PDB entry 8OM3 | electron microscopy, 2.87 A resolution | chains I and r of the 35 polymer chains in the assembly

== Chain I ==
Name: 37S ribosomal protein S9, mitochondrial
Organism: Saccharomyces cerevisiae
Reference sequence: P38120 (RT09_YEAST); residue numbers follow UniProt; this construct covers 1-278
Amino-acid sequence (278 residues; numbered 1 to 278; the number before each row is that of its first residue):
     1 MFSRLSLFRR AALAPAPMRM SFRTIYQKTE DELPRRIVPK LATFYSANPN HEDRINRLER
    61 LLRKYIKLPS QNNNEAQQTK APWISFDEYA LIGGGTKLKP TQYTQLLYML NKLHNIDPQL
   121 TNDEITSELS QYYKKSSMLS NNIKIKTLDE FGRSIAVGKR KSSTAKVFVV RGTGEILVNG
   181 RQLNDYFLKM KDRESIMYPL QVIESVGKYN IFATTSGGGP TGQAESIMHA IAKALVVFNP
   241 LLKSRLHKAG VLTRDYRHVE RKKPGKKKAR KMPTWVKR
Not modelled in the structure: 1-32, 264-278

== Chain r ==
Molecule: 15S mitochondrial rRNA
Organism: Saccharomyces cerevisiae
Sequence (1647 nucleotides; numbered 1 to 1649; 2 numbers in that range are skipped by the numbering (no residue carries them; nothing is unmodelled there); the number before each row is that of its first residue):
     1 GUAAAAAAUU UAUAAGAAUA UGAUGUUGGU UCAGAUUAAG CGCUAAAUAA GGACAUGACA
    61 CAUGCGAAUC AUACGUUUAU UAUUGAUAAG AUAAUAAAUA UGUGGUGUAA ACGUGAGUAA
   121 UUUUAUUAGG AAUUAAUGAA CUAUAGAAUA AGCUAAAUAC UUAAUAUAUU AUUAUAUAAA
   181 AAUAAUUUAU AUAAUAAAAA GGAUAUAUAU AUAAUAUAUA UUUAUCUAUA GUCAAGCCAA
   241 UAAUGGUUUA GGUAGUAGGU UUAUUAAGAG UUAAACCUAG CCAACGAUCC AUAAUCGAUA
   301 AUGAAAGUUA GAACGAUCAC GUUGACUCUG AAAUAUAGUC AAUAUCUAUA AGAUACAGCA
   361 GUGAGGAAUA UUGGACAAUG AUCGAAAGAU UGAUCCAGUU ACUUAUUAGG AUGAUAUAUA
   421 AAAAUAUUUU AUUUUAUUUA UAAAUAUUAA AUAUUUAUAA UAAUAAUAAU AAUAAUAUAU
   481 AUAUAUAAAU UGAUUAAAAA UAAAAUCCAU AAAUAAUUAA AAUAAUGAUA UUAAUUACCA
   541 UAUAUAUUUU UAUAUGGAUA UAUAUAUUAA UAAUAAUAUU AAUUUUAUUA UUAUUAAUAA
   601 UAUAUUUUAA UAGUCCUGAC UAAUAUUUGU GCCAGCAGUC GCGGUAACAC AAAGAGGGCG
   661 AGCGUUAAUC AUAAUGGUUU AAAGGAUCCG UAGAAUGAAU UAUAUAUUAU AAUUUAGAGU
   721 UAAUAAAAU
   731 UAAUUAAAGA AUUAUAAUAG UAAAGAUGAA AUAAUAAUAA UAAUUAUAAG ACUAAUAUAU
   791 GUGAAAAUAU UAAUUAAAUA UUAACUGACA UUGAGGGAUU AAAACUAGAG UAGCGAAACG
   851 GAUUCGAUAC CCGUGUAGUU CUAGUAGUAA ACUAUGAAUA CAAUUAUUUA UA
   904 UAUAUAUUAU AUAUAAAUAA UAAAUGAAAA UGAAAGUAUU CCACCUGAAG AGUACGUUAG
   964 CAAUAAUGAA ACUCAAAACA AUAGACGGUU ACAGACUUAA GCAGUGGAGC AUGUUAUUUA
  1024 AUUCGAUAAU CCACGACUAA CCUUACCAUA UUUUGAAUAU UAUAAUAAUU AUUAUAAUUA
  1084 UUAUAUUACA GGCGUUACAU UGUUGUCUUU AGUUCGUGCU GCAAAGUUUU AGAUUAAGUU
  1144 CAUAAACGAA CAAAACUCCA UAUAUAUAAU UUUAAUUAUA UAUAAUUUUA UAUUAUUUAU
  1204 UAAUAUAAAG AAAGGAAUUA AGACAAAUCA UAAUGAUCCU UAUAAUAUGG GUAAUAGACG
  1264 UGCUAUAAUA AAAUGAUAAU AAAAUUAUAU AAAAUAUAUU UAAUUAUAUU UAAUUAAUAA
  1324 UAUAAAACAU UUUAAUUUUU AAUAUAUUUU UUUAUUAUAU AUUAAUAUGA AUUAUAAUCU
  1384 GAAAUUCGAU UAUAUGAAAA AAGAAUUGCU AGUAAUACGU AAAUUAGUAU GUUACGGUGA
  1444 AUAUUCUAAC UGUUUCGCAC UAAUCACUCA UCACGCGUUG AAACAUAUUA UUAUCUUAUU
  1504 AUUUAUAUAA UAUUUUUUAA UAAAUAUUAA UAAUUAUUAA UUUAUAUUUA UUUAUAUCAG
  1564 AAAUAAUAUG AAUUAAUGCG AAGUUGAAAU ACAGUUACCG UAGGGGAACC UGCGGUGGGC
  1624 UUAUAAAUAU CUUAAAUAUU CUUACA
Not modelled in the structure: 1-11, 168-193, 210-215, 423-475, 546-547, 561-602, 764-768, 909-911, 1075-1078, 1529-1536
Metal / ion sites: K+ site 1: U19, G28, G29; Mg2+ site 1 near A33 (its only coordinating residue here); Mg2+ site 2 near G40 (its only coordinating residue here); Mg2+ site 3: A55, U56, G115; K+ site 2: U72, A73, A385; Mg2+ site 4 near A110 (its only coordinating residue here); Mg2+ site 5 near G113 (its only coordinating residue here); K+ site 3: G113, C359; K+ site 4: G115, G117, A294; Mg2+ site 6: A116, G117, A294; Mg2+ site 7: U149, G201; Mg2+ site 8: A159, C160; 22 more K+ sites not listed; 56 more Mg2+ sites not listed

== Chain I / chain r interface ==
Contacting residue pairs - 93 pairs, chain I then chain r:
  Arg63(I) with U1643(r), sugar contact; C1644(r), salt bridge to the phosphate
  Ile66(I) with U1642(r), base contact; U1643(r), sugar contact
  Lys67(I) with U1640(r), salt bridge to the phosphate; U1642(r), hydrogen bond to the base; U1643(r), base contact
  Gln77(I) with A1193(r), hydrogen bond to the phosphate; U1194(r), hydrogen bond to the phosphate
  Lys97(I) with C1150(r), hydrogen bond to the phosphate; G1151(r), salt bridge to the phosphate
  Lys99(I) with A1145(r), phosphate contact; U1146(r), salt bridge to the phosphate
  Pro100(I) with C1144(r), phosphate contact; A1145(r), phosphate contact
  Thr101(I) with C1144(r), phosphate contact; A1145(r), hydrogen bond to the phosphate
  Thr104(I) with U1203(r), base contact
  Gln105(I) with U1203(r), hydrogen bond to the base
  Tyr108(I) with U1203(r), stacking on the base
  Asn142(I) with A1167(r), sugar contact
  Ile143(I) with U1166(r), sugar contact
  Val157(I) with U1179(r), sugar contact
  Lys159(I) with A1165(r), phosphate contact; U1180(r), salt bridge to the phosphate
  Arg160(I) with G1415(r), hydrogen bond to the base
  Lys161(I) with G1415(r), base contact; G1440(r), phosphate contact; U1441(r), salt bridge to the phosphate; G1442(r), hydrogen bond to the base
  Ser162(I) with A1284(r), hydrogen bond to the sugar; G1439(r), hydrogen bond to the phosphate; G1440(r), hydrogen bond to the phosphate
  Thr164(I) with U1179(r), phosphate contact; U1180(r), phosphate contact
  Lys166(I) with U1179(r), salt bridge to the phosphate
  Arg181(I) with A1282(r), hydrogen bond to the sugar
  Tyr186(I) with U1283(r), sugar contact
  Leu188(I) with A1330(r), base contact; C1331(r), sugar contact
  Lys189(I) with A1330(r), sugar contact; U1441(r), phosphate contact
  Lys191(I) with G1442(r), salt bridge to the phosphate
  Thr214(I) with U1179(r), hydrogen bond to the base
  Thr215(I) with U1179(r), base contact
  Ser216(I) with U1179(r), hydrogen bond to the base; A1284(r), phosphate contact
  Gly217(I) with A1284(r), hydrogen bond to the phosphate; A1285(r), phosphate contact
  Gly218(I) with U1283(r), hydrogen bond to the sugar; A1284(r), hydrogen bond to the sugar; G1440(r), phosphate contact
  Gly219(I) with U1283(r), sugar contact; G1440(r), phosphate contact; U1441(r), phosphate contact
  Pro220(I) with U1441(r), phosphate contact
  Thr221(I) with U1441(r), hydrogen bond to the phosphate; G1442(r), hydrogen bond to the phosphate
  Gly222(I) with U1441(r), hydrogen bond to the phosphate
  Gln223(I) with U1283(r), hydrogen bond to the phosphate; A1284(r), phosphate contact
  Lys233(I) with U1166(r), salt bridge to the phosphate
  Lys243(I) with G1213(r), salt bridge to the phosphate; A1214(r), salt bridge to the phosphate
  Ser244(I) with A1211(r), phosphate contact; A1212(r), hydrogen bond to the phosphate
  His247(I) with G1213(r), hydrogen bond to the base; A1214(r), sugar contact; A1215(r), salt bridge to the phosphate
  Leu252(I) with A1214(r), sugar contact
  Thr253(I) with A1214(r), phosphate contact; A1215(r), hydrogen bond to the phosphate
  Arg254(I) with U1164(r), hydrogen bond to the phosphate; A1165(r), salt bridge to the phosphate; A1214(r), hydrogen bond to the sugar
  Tyr256(I) with A1163(r), hydrogen bond to the base; U1164(r), sugar contact; A1216(r), base contact; G1217(r), hydrogen bond to the base
  Arg257(I) with G1415(r), hydrogen bond to the base
  His258(I) with A1163(r), sugar contact; G1415(r), sugar contact
  Val259(I) with G1415(r), sugar contact; U1416(r), phosphate contact; G1439(r), phosphate contact; G1440(r), phosphate contact
  Glu260(I) with U1416(r), hydrogen bond to the phosphate
  Arg261(I) with A1437(r), salt bridge to the phosphate; C1438(r), phosphate contact
  Lys262(I) with C1412(r), phosphate contact; U1416(r), hydrogen bond to the phosphate
  Lys263(I) with G1218(r), hydrogen bond to the sugar; A1219(r), sugar contact
Other interface residues (no listed pair), chain I (53 interface residues in all): Thr96, Met109, Lys248
Other interface residues (no listed pair), chain r (48 interface residues in all): A1152, A1210, A1329, A1414, A1417

== Overview ==
53 residues of chain I and 48 residues of chain r are in contact; the contacts include 32 hydrogen bonds, 14
salt bridges and 1 aromatic stacking contact. Polar contacts include Lys67(I)-U1642(r), Gln105(I)-U1203(r) and
Arg160(I)-G1415(r). U19(r), G28(r) and G29(r) form the K+ site 1.
Chain I is 37S ribosomal protein S9, mitochondrial and chain r is 15S mitochondrial rRNA, both from
Saccharomyces cerevisiae; the structure, Small subunit of yeast mitochondrial ribosome in complex with
IF3/Aim23, was determined by electron microscopy (same publication as 8OM2 and 8OM4).
